Entry 1Z1G (X-ray diffraction, 4.40 A resolution (low resolution: residue-level contacts below are approximate; hydrogen-bond / salt-bridge calls are withheld)); this record covers chains I and D of the 12 polymer chains in the assembly.

# Chain I
Molecule: 29-nt DNA strand
Sequence (29 nucleotides; row label = number of the first residue in the row):
     1 AACTCTGCTTTTTACAACAAAGTTGGATC

# Chain D
Molecule: Integrase
Organism: Enterobacteria phage lambda
UniProt: P03700 (VINT_LAMBD); numbering as in UniProt (aligned over 1-356)
Chain sequence (356 residues; each row starts with the number of its first residue):
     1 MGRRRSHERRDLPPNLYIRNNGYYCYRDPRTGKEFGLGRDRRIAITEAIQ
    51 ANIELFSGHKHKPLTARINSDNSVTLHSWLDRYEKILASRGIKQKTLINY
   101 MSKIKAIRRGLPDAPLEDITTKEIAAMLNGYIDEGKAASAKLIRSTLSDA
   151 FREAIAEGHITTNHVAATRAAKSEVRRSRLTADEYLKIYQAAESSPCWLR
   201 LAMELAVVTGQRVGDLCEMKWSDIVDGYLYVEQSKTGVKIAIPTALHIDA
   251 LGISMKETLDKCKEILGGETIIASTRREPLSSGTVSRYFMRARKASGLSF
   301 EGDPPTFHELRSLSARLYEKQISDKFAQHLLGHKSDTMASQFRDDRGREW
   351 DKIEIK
Not modelled in the structure: 1-9, 338-348
Modified residues: Mse1, Mse338 (selenomethionine); Mse101, Mse127, Mse203, Mse219, Mse255, Mse290 (selenomethionine; parent Met)
Construct notes: modified residue (1, 101, 127, 203, 219, 255, 290, 338); engineered mutation Phe342 (Tyr in P03700)
Curated features (UniProtKB/Swiss-Prot):
  - active site: Arg212, Lys235, His308, Arg311, His333
  - mutagenesis: Glu47 (E47A: Complete loss of interaction with the integrase)
What the authors report for this chain:
  - binding site for the 25-nt DNA strand: Asn15, Asn20
  - binding site for the 25-nt DNA strand: Glu34, Gly36
  - specificity-determining residues: Tyr17, Arg27
  - mutagenesis - Y342F: abolished catalytic activity (citing earlier work)

# How chain I and chain D interact
Contacting residue pairs - 33 pairs, chain I then chain D:
  DA17(I) - Arg144(D)
  DC18(I) - Tyr100(D)
  DC18(I) - Ser145(D)
  DA19(I) - Arg90(D)
  DA19(I) - Tyr100(D)
  DA20(I) - Ile92(D)
  DA20(I) - Lys93(D)
  DA20(I) - Thr96(D)
  DA20(I) - Lys235(D)
  DA21(I) - Lys93(D)
  DA21(I) - Lys95(D)
  DA21(I) - Asn99(D)
  DA21(I) - Ser234(D)
  DA21(I) - Lys235(D)
  DG22(I) - Lys95(D)
  DG22(I) - Arg212(D)
  DG22(I) - Val213(D)
  DG22(I) - Gly214(D)
  DG22(I) - His308(D)
  DT23(I) - Arg177(D)
  DT23(I) - Val213(D)
  DT23(I) - Ser286(D)
  DT23(I) - Thr306(D)
  DT23(I) - Phe307(D)
  DT23(I) - His308(D)
  DT24(I) - Gly283(D)
  DT24(I) - Arg287(D)
  DT24(I) - Mse290(D)
  DT24(I) - Arg293(D)
  DT24(I) - Pro304(D)
  DT24(I) - Thr306(D)
  DG25(I) - Arg287(D)
  DG26(I) - Arg287(D)
Interface residues without a listed pair, chain D (28 interface residues in all): Lys141, Leu142, Ser282, Glu309

# Summary
The interface between chain I and chain D involves 10 residues on one side and 28 on the other. From the
paper: a binding site for the 25-nt DNA strand at Asn15(D), Asn20(D) and Glu34(D) among others; Y342F of chain
D abolishes catalytic activity.
Here chain I is a 29-nt DNA strand and chain D is Integrase (Enterobacteria phage lambda). Entry 1Z1G (Crystal
structure of a lambda integrase tetramer bound to a Holliday junction) was determined by X-ray diffraction
(same publication as 1Z19 and 1Z1B).
